2VZA - chain A; structure by X-ray diffraction, 3.05 A resolution.

== Chain A ==
Name: Cell filamentation protein
Source organism: Bartonella henselae
Reference sequence: Q6G2A9 (Q6G2A9_BARHE); residue numbers follow UniProt; this construct covers 10-303
Amino-acid sequence (298 residues; each row starts with the number of its first residue):
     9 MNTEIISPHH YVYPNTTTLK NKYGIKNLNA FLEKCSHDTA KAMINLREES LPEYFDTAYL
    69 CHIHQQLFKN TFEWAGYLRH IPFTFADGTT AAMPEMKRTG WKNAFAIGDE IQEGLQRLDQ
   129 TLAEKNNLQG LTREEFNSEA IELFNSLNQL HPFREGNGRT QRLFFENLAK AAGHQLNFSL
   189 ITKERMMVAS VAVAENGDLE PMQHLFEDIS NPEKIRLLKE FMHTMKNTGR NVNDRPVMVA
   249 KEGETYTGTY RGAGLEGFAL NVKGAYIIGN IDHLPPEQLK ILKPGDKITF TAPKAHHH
Unresolved in the structure: 9-10
Swiss-Prot annotation at these positions:
  - binding site (ATP): Phe93, Ala94, Arg106, Thr107, Glu163 to Arg167, Arg170

== Overview ==
Curated annotation (UniProt) lists 10 ATP-binding residues.
Chain A is Cell filamentation protein (Bartonella henselae); the structure, Type IV secretion system effector
protein BepA, was determined by X-ray diffraction (same publication as 2JK8 and 2VY3).
